7TKS - chains B and F of the 27 polymer chains in the assembly; structure by electron microscopy, 7.50 A resolution (low resolution: residue-level contacts below are approximate; hydrogen-bond / salt-bridge calls are withheld).

[Chain B]
Protein: ATP synthase subunit alpha
From: Saccharomyces cerevisiae
UniProt: P07251 (ATPA_YEAST); residues 1-510 here correspond to UniProt positions 36-545 (UniProt number = residue number + 35)
Chain sequence (510 residues; row label = number of the first residue in the row):
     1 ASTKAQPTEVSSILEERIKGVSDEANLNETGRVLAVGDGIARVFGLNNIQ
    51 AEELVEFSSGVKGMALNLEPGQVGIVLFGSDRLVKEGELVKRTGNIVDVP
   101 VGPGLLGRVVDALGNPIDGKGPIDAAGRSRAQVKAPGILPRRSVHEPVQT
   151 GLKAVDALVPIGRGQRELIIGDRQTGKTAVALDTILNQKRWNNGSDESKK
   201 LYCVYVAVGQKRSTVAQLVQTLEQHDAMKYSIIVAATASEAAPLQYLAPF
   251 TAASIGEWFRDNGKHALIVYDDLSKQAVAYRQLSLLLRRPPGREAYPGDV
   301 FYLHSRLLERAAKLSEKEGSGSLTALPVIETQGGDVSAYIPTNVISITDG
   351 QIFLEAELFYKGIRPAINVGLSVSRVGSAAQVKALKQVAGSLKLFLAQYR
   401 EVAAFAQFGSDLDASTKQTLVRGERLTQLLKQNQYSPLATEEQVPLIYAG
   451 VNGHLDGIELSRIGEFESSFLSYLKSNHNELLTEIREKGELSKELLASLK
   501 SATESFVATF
Not modelled in the structure: 1-2, 510
Swiss-Prot annotation at these positions:
  - binding site (ATP): G171 to T178
  - site: S372 (Required for activity)
  - modified residue (Phosphoserine): S22, S143

[Chain F]
Protein: ATP synthase subunit beta
From: Saccharomyces cerevisiae
Notes: EC 7.1.2.2
UniProt: P00830 (ATPB_YEAST); residues 1-478 here correspond to UniProt positions 34-511 (UniProt number = residue number + 33)
Chain sequence (478 residues; row label = number of the first residue in the row):
     1 ASAAQSTPITGKVTAVIGAIVDVHFEQSELPAILNALEIKTPQGKLVLEV
    51 AQHLGENTVRTIAMDGTEGLVRGEKVLDTGGPISVPVGRETLGRIINVIG
   101 EPIDERGPIKSKLRKPIHADPPSFAEQSTSAEILETGIKVVDLLAPYARG
   151 GKIGLFGGAGVGKTVFIQELINNIAKAHGGFSVFTGVGERTREGNDLYRE
   201 MKETGVINLEGESKVALVFGQMNEPPGARARVALTGLTIAEYFRDEEGQD
   251 VLLFIDNIFRFTQAGSEVSALLGRIPSAVGYQPTLATDMGLLQERITTTK
   301 KGSVTSVQAVYVPADDLTDPAPATTFAHLDATTVLSRGISELGIYPAVDP
   351 LDSKSRLLDAAVVGQEHYDVASKVQETLQTYKSLQDIIAILGMDELSEQD
   401 KLTVERARKIQRFLSQPFAVAEVFTGIPGKLVRLKDTVASFKAVLEGKYD
   451 NIPEHAFYMVGGIEDVVAKAEKLAAEAN
Not modelled in the structure: 1-5, 476-478
Swiss-Prot annotation at these positions:
  - binding site (ATP): G157 to T164
  - modified residue: T79 (Phosphothreonine), T204 (Phosphothreonine), S340 (Phosphoserine)

[Interface between chain B and chain F]
Contacting residue pairs - 15 pairs, chain B then chain F:
  N47(B) with R72(F)
  I49(B) with L70(F); V71(F)
  Q50(B) with L70(F)
  A51(B) with G69(F); L70(F)
  L66(B) with V16(F)
  N67(B) with V16(F)
  L68(B) with A15(F); V16(F)
  E69(B) with T14(F)
  P70(B) with T14(F)
  S374(B) with G160(F)
  G377(B) with V423(F)
  S378(B) with V423(F)
Other interface residues (no listed pair), chain B (20 interface residues in all): N48, P290, G298, R375, F405, F408, G409, S410
Other interface residues (no listed pair), chain F (17 interface residues in all): I17, G18, E68, E267, A270, A389, I390, F424

[Summary]
20 residues of chain B face 17 of chain F across their interface. From UniProt: 8 ATP-binding residues on
chain B; 8 ATP-binding residues on chain F.
Chain B is ATP synthase subunit alpha and chain F is ATP synthase subunit beta, both from Saccharomyces
cerevisiae; the structure, Yeast ATP synthase State 3catalytic(e) with 10 mM ATP backbone model, was
determined by electron microscopy (same publication as 7TJS, 7TJT, 7TJU, 7TJV, 7TJW, 7TJX and 30 further
entries).
